PDB entry 6GYU | electron microscopy, 3.00 A resolution | chains B and C of the 5 polymer chains in the assembly

Chain B:
Protein: Centromere DNA-binding protein complex CBF3 subunit B
Source organism: Saccharomyces cerevisiae (strain ATCC 204508 / S288c)
Reference sequence: P40969 (CBF3B_YEAST); residue numbers follow UniProt; this construct covers 1-608
Amino-acid sequence (608 residues; each row starts with the number of its first residue):
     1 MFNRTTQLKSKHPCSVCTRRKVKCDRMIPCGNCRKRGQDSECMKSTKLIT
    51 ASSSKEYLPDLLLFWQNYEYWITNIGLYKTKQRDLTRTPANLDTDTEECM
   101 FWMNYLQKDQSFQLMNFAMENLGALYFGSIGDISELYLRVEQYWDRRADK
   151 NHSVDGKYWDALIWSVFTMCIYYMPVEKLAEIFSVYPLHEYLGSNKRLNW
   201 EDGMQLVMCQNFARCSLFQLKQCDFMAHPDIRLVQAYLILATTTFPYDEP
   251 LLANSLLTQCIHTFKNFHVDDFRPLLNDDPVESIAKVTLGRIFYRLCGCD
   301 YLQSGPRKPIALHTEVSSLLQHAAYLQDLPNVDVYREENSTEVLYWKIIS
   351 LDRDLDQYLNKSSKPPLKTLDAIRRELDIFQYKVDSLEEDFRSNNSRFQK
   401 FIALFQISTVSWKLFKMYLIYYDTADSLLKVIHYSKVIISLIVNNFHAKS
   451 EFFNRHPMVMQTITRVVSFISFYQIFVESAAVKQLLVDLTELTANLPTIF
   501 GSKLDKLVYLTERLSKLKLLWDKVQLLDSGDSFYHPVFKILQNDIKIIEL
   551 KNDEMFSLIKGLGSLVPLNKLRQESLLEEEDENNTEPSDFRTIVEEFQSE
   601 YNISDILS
Disordered / not traced: 320-330, 570-587
Disulfide bonds: C99-C215
Bound ions: Zn2+ site 1: C14, C17, C24, C30; Zn2+ site 2: C14, C30, C33, C42
Curated features (UniProtKB/Swiss-Prot):
  - DNA-binding region: C14 to C42 (Zn(2)-C6 fungal-type)
  - modified residue: S575 (Phosphoserine)

Chain C:
Protein: Centromere DNA-binding protein complex CBF3 subunit B
Source organism: Saccharomyces cerevisiae (strain ATCC 204508 / S288c)
Reference sequence: P40969 (CBF3B_YEAST); residue numbers follow UniProt; this construct covers 49-608
Amino-acid sequence (564 residues; numbered 1 to 608; 44 numbers in that range are skipped by the numbering (no residue carries them; nothing is unmodelled there); the number before each row is that of its first residue):
     1 MFNR
    49 ITASSSKEYLPDLLLFWQNYEYWITNIGLYKTKQRDLTRTPANLDTDTEE
    99 CMFWMNYLQKDQSFQLMNFAMENLGALYFGSIGDISELYLRVEQYWDRRA
   149 DKNHSVDGKYWDALIWSVFTMCIYYMPVEKLAEIFSVYPLHEYLGSNKRL
   199 NWEDGMQLVMCQNFARCSLFQLKQCDFMAHPDIRLVQAYLILATTTFPYD
   249 EPLLANSLLTQCIHTFKNFHVDDFRPLLNDDPVESIAKVTLGRIFYRLCG
   299 CDYLQSGPRKPIALHTEVSSLLQHAAYLQDLPNVDVYREENSTEVLYWKI
   349 ISLDRDLDQYLNKSSKPPLKTLDAIRRELDIFQYKVDSLEEDFRSNNSRF
   399 QKFIALFQISTVSWKLFKMYLIYYDTADSLLKVIHYSKVIISLIVNNFHA
   449 KSEFFNRHPMVMQTITRVVSFISFYQIFVESAAVKQLLVDLTELTANLPT
   499 IFGSKLDKLVYLTERLSKLKLLWDKVQLLDSGDSFYHPVFKILQNDIKII
   549 ELKNDEMFSLIKGLGSLVPLNKLRQESLLEEEDENNTEPSDFRTIVEEFQ
   599 SEYNISDILS
Disordered / not traced: 321-338, 570-587
Construct notes: initiating methionine (1); expression tag (2-4)
Curated features (UniProtKB/Swiss-Prot):
  - modified residue: S575 (Phosphoserine)

How chain B and chain C interact:
Contacting residue pairs (135):
  L85(B) - S153(C)
  L85(B) - V154(C)  hydrogen bond (backbone-backbone)
  L85(B) - D155(C)  hydrogen bond (backbone-backbone)
  L85(B) - H228(C)
  L85(B) - D230(C)
  L85(B) - R232(C)
  T86(B) - S153(C)
  T88(B) - S153(C)
  T88(B) - V154(C)  hydrogen bond (backbone-backbone)
  T88(B) - H228(C)
  P89(B) - H152(C)
  P89(B) - V154(C)
  A90(B) - H152(C)  hydrogen bond (backbone-backbone)
  A90(B) - S153(C)
  A90(B) - V154(C)  hydrophobic
  A90(B) - Q222(C)
  N91(B) - Q222(C)
  L92(B) - F218(C)  hydrophobic
  L92(B) - K221(C)
  L92(B) - Q222(C)
  E135(B) - L562(C)
  E135(B) - G563(C)
  E135(B) - S564(C)  hydrogen bond (side chain-backbone)
  R139(B) - G563(C)
  H152(B) - P89(C)
  H152(B) - A90(C)  hydrogen bond (backbone-backbone)
  S153(B) - L85(C)
  S153(B) - T86(C)
  S153(B) - T88(C)
  V154(B) - L85(C)  hydrogen bond (backbone-backbone)
  V154(B) - T88(C)  hydrogen bond (backbone-backbone)
  V154(B) - P89(C)
  V154(B) - A90(C)  hydrophobic
  D155(B) - L85(C)  hydrogen bond (backbone-backbone)
  D155(B) - T86(C)
  W159(B) - G561(C)
  W159(B) - L562(C)
  W159(B) - G563(C)
  F218(B) - L92(C)  hydrophobic
  K221(B) - D224(C)  salt bridge
  Q222(B) - A90(C)
  Q222(B) - L92(C)
  D224(B) - K221(C)  salt bridge
  F225(B) - M226(C)  hydrophobic
  M226(B) - F225(C)  hydrophobic
  M226(B) - L251(C)
  M226(B) - L252(C)  hydrophobic
  M226(B) - S255(C)  hydrogen bond (backbone-side chain)
  M226(B) - L256(C)  hydrophobic
  M226(B) - Q259(C)
  A227(B) - L251(C)
  A227(B) - L252(C)
  H228(B) - R83(C)
  H228(B) - L85(C)
  H228(B) - T88(C)
  P229(B) - R83(C)  hydrogen bond (backbone-side chain)
  P229(B) - L251(C)
  D230(B) - L85(C)
  D230(B) - S557(C)
  D230(B) - G561(C)
  I231(B) - G561(C)
  I231(B) - L562(C)  hydrophobic
  R232(B) - L85(C)
  R232(B) - G561(C)
  Q235(B) - L562(C)
  L251(B) - M226(C)
  L251(B) - A227(C)
  L251(B) - P229(C)
  L252(B) - M226(C)
  L252(B) - A227(C)
  S255(B) - M226(C)  hydrogen bond (side chain-backbone)
  S255(B) - Q259(C)
  S255(B) - H262(C)
  L256(B) - M226(C)
  T258(B) - T258(C)
  T258(B) - H262(C)  hydrogen bond
  Q259(B) - M226(C)
  Q259(B) - S255(C)  hydrogen bond (side chain-backbone)
  Q259(B) - Q259(C)  hydrogen bond
  I261(B) - I310(C)  hydrophobic
  H262(B) - S255(C)
  H262(B) - T258(C)  hydrogen bond
  H262(B) - R307(C)
  H262(B) - P309(C)
  H262(B) - I310(C)
  K265(B) - P309(C)
  N266(B) - P306(C)
  N266(B) - R307(C)  hydrogen bond
  N266(B) - P309(C)
  N266(B) - E554(C)
  F267(B) - E554(C)
  F267(B) - L558(C)  hydrophobic
  H268(B) - P306(C)  hydrogen bond (side chain-backbone)
  H268(B) - R307(C)
  V269(B) - M555(C)  hydrophobic
  V281(B) - I559(C)  hydrophobic
  V281(B) - L565(C)  hydrophobic
  V281(B) - V566(C)
  E282(B) - M555(C)
  A285(B) - L558(C)  hydrophobic
  A285(B) - I559(C)  hydrophobic
  A285(B) - L562(C)  hydrophobic
  K286(B) - M555(C)
  T288(B) - L562(C)
  L289(B) - L558(C)  hydrophobic
  P306(B) - N266(C)
  P306(B) - H268(C)  hydrogen bond (backbone-side chain)
  R307(B) - H262(C)
  R307(B) - N266(C)  hydrogen bond
  R307(B) - H268(C)
  P309(B) - H262(C)
  P309(B) - K265(C)
  P309(B) - N266(C)
  I310(B) - I261(C)  hydrophobic
  I310(B) - H262(C)
  E554(B) - F267(C)
  M555(B) - V269(C)  hydrophobic
  M555(B) - E282(C)
  S557(B) - D230(C)
  L558(B) - F267(C)  hydrophobic
  L558(B) - A285(C)  hydrophobic
  L558(B) - L289(C)  hydrophobic
  I559(B) - V281(C)  hydrophobic
  G561(B) - W159(C)
  G561(B) - R232(C)
  L562(B) - E135(C)
  L562(B) - I231(C)  hydrophobic
  L562(B) - Q235(C)
  L562(B) - A285(C)  hydrophobic
  L562(B) - T288(C)
  G563(B) - E135(C)
  G563(B) - R139(C)
  G563(B) - W159(C)
  S564(B) - R139(C)  hydrogen bond
  L568(B) - D279(C)
Other interface residues (no listed pair), chain B (72 interface residues in all): R83, K150, K157, E249, N254, I284, I292, K308, K560, L565, V566, N569
Other interface residues (no listed pair), chain C (71 interface residues in all): N91, D95, K150, K157, Y158, C223, N254, K286, K308, K560

In short:
72 residues of chain B and 71 residues of chain C are in contact, with 21 hydrogen bonds and 2 salt bridges.
Polar contacts include K221(B)-D224(C), D224(B)-K221(C) and E135(B)-S564(C). C14(B), C17(B), C24(B) and C30(B)
form the Zn2+ site 1.
Chain B is Centromere DNA-binding protein complex CBF3 subunit B and chain C is Centromere DNA-binding protein
complex CBF3 subunit B, both from Saccharomyces cerevisiae (strain ATCC 204508 / S288c); the structure,
Cryo-EM structure of the CBF3-msk complex of the budding yeast kinetochore, was determined by electron
microscopy (same publication as 6GYP and 6GYS).
